PDB entry 7YYH | electron microscopy, 8.90 A resolution (very low resolution: no residue pairs are listed; an interface is given only as per-side residue counts) | chains F and i of the 23 polymer chains in the assembly

[Chain F]
Name: Histone H4
From: Homo sapiens
Reference sequence: P62805 (H4_HUMAN); residues 0-102 here correspond to UniProt positions 1-103 (UniProt number = residue number + 1)
Chain sequence (103 residues; row label = number of the first residue in the row; numbering starts at 0):
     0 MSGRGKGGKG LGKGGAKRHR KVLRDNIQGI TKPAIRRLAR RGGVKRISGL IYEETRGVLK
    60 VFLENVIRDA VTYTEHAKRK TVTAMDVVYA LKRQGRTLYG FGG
Disordered / not traced: 0-21, 102
UniProt features mapped onto this chain:
  - DNA-binding region: Lys16 to Lys20
  - modified residue: Ser1 (N-acetylserine), Arg3 (Asymmetric dimethylarginine), Lys5 (N6-(2-hydroxyisobutyryl)lysine), Lys8 (N6-(2-hydroxyisobutyryl)lysine), Lys12 (N6-(2-hydroxyisobutyryl)lysine), Lys16 (N6-(2-hydroxyisobutyryl)lysine), Lys20 (N6,N6,N6-trimethyllysine), Lys31 (N6-(2-hydroxyisobutyryl)lysine), Lys44 (N6-(2-hydroxyisobutyryl)lysine), Ser47 (Phosphoserine), Tyr51 (Phosphotyrosine), Lys59 (N6-(2-hydroxyisobutyryl)lysine), Lys77 (N6-(2-hydroxyisobutyryl)lysine), Lys79 (N6-(2-hydroxyisobutyryl)lysine), Thr80 (Phosphothreonine), Tyr88 (Phosphotyrosine), Lys91 (N6-(2-hydroxyisobutyryl)lysine)
  - cross-link (Glycyl lysine isopeptide (Lys-Gly)): Lys12 (interchain with G-Cter in SUMO2), Lys20 (interchain with G-Cter in SUMO2), Lys31 (interchain with G-Cter in SUMO2), Lys59 (interchain with G-Cter in SUMO2), Lys79 (interchain with G-Cter in SUMO2), Lys91 (interchain with G-Cter in SUMO2)

[Chain i]
Molecule: 171-nt DNA strand
Sequence (171 nucleotides; row label = number of the first residue in the row):
    71 CTACAAAAAG AGTGTTTCAA AACTGCTCTA TCAAAAGGAA TGTTCAACTC TGTGAGTTGA
   131 ATGCAATCAT CACAAAGAAG TTTCTGAGAA TGCTTCTGTT TAGTTTTTAT GTGAAGATAT
   191 TCCCGTTTCC AACGAAGGCC TCAAAGCGGT CCAAATATCC ACTTGCAGAT T
Disordered / not traced: 71-72, 225-241

[Chain F / chain i interface]
At this resolution (9 A) residue pairs are not listed: 11 residues of chain F and 4 of chain i lie at the interface.

[Summary]
11 residues of chain F and 4 residues of chain i are in contact. Curated annotation (UniProt) lists a
DNA-binding region on chain F.
Here chain F is Histone H4 (Homo sapiens) and chain i is a 171-nt DNA strand. Entry 7YYH (Structure of the
human CCANdeltaT CENP-A alpha-satellite complex) was determined by electron microscopy together with 7PB4,
7PB8, 7PII, 7PKN, 7R5R, 7R5S, 7R5V and 7YWX from the same study.
